3WCV - chains A and C of the 8 polymer chains in the assembly; structure by X-ray diffraction, 2.60 A resolution.

# Chain A
Molecule: A1 globin chain of giant V2 hemoglobin
Organism: Lamellibrachia satsuma
Reference sequence: S0BBU7 (S0BBU7_LAMSA); residues 1-146 here correspond to UniProt positions 20-165 (UniProt number = residue number + 19)
Amino-acid sequence (146 residues; each row starts with the number of its first residue):
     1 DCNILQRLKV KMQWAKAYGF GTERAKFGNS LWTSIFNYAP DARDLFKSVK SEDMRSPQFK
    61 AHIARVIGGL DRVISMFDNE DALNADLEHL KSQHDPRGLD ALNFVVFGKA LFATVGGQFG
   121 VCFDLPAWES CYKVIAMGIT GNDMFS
Disulfides: C2-C131
Ion coordination: heme Fe: H94 (together with oxygen molecule)
Ligand contacts:
  - heme (HEM): L45, F46, S48, V49, H62, R65, V66, G69, L70, L90, Q93, H94, R97, L99, N103, F104, F107, Y132, I135, I139
  - oxygen molecule (OXY): W32, F46, H62, V66, H94

# Chain C
Molecule: B2 globin chain of giant V2 hemoglobin
Organism: Lamellibrachia satsuma
Reference sequence: S0BCU7 (S0BCU7_LAMSA); residues 1-150 here correspond to UniProt positions 17-166 (UniProt number = residue number + 16)
Amino-acid sequence (150 residues; each row starts with the number of its first residue):
     1 SSNSCTTEDR REMQLMWANV WSAQFTGRRL AIAQAVFKDL FAHVPDAVGL FDRVHGTEID
    61 SSEFKAHCIR VVNGLDSAIG LLSDPSTLNE QLSHLATQHQ ERAGVTKGGF SAIAQSFLRV
   121 MPQVASCFNP DAWSRCFNRI TNGMTEGLAE
Disulfides: C5-C136
Ion coordination: heme Fe: H99 (together with oxygen molecule)
Ligand contacts:
  - heme (HEM): L50, F51, R53, V54, H67, R70, V71, G74, L75, L95, Q98, H99, R102, V105, G109, F110, I113, F137, T141, M144
  - heme / oxygen molecule: F37, L50, F51, R53, V54, H67, R70, V71, G74, L75, L95, Q98, H99, R102, V105, G109, F110, I113, F137, T141, M144
  - oxygen molecule (OXY): F37, F51, H67, V71, H99

# Chain A / chain C interface
Contacting residue pairs (16; chain A residue first):
  I4(A) with A31(C), hydrophobic
  L5(A) with A35(C), hydrophobic; V120(C), hydrophobic; Q123(C)
  L8(A) with A31(C), hydrophobic
  K9(A) with P122(C), hydrogen bond (side chain-backbone); Q123(C), hydrogen bond (side chain-backbone); V124(C); A125(C), hydrogen bond (side chain-backbone); S126(C)
  M12(A) with N19(C); V20(C), hydrophobic; R28(C), hydrogen bond
  Q13(A) with S126(C), hydrogen bond
  F119(A) with S126(C)
  C122(A) with C127(C), disulfide
Interface residues without a listed pair, chain A (11 interface residues in all): N3, Q6, D124
Disulfides between the chains: C122(A)-C127(C)

# Overview
The interface between chain A and chain C involves 11 residues on one side and 12 on the other; the contacts
include 1 disulfide bond and 5 hydrogen bonds. Polar pairs include K9(A)-P122(C), K9(A)-Q123(C) and
K9(A)-A125(C). Bound to chain A: heme and oxygen molecule.
Chain A is A1 globin chain of giant V2 hemoglobin and chain C is B2 globin chain of giant V2 hemoglobin, both
from Lamellibrachia satsuma; the structure, The structure of a deoxygenated 400 kda hemoglobin provides a more
accurate description of the cooperative ..., was determined by X-ray diffraction (same publication as 3WCT,
3WCU and 3WCW).
